9C94 - chain A; structure by X-ray diffraction, 1.98 A resolution.

[Chain A]
Molecule: Menin
Organism: Homo sapiens
Reference sequence: O00255 (MEN1_HUMAN); residue numbers follow UniProt; this construct covers 2-457, 552-583
Chain sequence (507 residues; each row starts with the number of its first residue; note: 94 numbers in that range are skipped by the numbering (no residue carries them; nothing is unmodelled there); numbers below 1 keep their minus sign (Met-17 is residue -17)):
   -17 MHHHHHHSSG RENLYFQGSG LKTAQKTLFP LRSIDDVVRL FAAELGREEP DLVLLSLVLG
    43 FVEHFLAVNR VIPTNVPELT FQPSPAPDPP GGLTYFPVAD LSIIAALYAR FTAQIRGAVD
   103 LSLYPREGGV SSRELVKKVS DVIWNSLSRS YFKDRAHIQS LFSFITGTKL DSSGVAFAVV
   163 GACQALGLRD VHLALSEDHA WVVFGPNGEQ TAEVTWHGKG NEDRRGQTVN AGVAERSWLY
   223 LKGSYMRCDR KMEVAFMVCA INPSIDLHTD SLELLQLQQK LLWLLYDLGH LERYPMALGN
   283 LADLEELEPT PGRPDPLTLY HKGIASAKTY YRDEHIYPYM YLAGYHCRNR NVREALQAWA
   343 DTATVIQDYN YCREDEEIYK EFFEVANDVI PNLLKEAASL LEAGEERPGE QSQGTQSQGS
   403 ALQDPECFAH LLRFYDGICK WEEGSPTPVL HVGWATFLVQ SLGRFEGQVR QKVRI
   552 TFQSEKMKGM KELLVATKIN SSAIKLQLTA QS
Disordered / not traced: -17 to 1, 102-103, 108-110, 203-204, 384-400
Differences from the reference sequence: initiating methionine (-17); expression tag (-16 to 1); engineered mutation Thr5 (Ala in O00255)
UniProt features mapped onto this chain:
  - natural variant: Pro12 (P12L: In MEN1), Leu22 (L22R: In MEN1), Glu26 (E26K: In parathyroid adenoma and MEN1), Leu39 (L39W: In MEN1), Gly42 (G42D: In MEN1), Glu45 (E45G: In MEN1; E45K: In MEN1), Leu89 to Ala95 (deletion: In MEN1), Arg98 (R98L: In MEN1), Gly110 (G110E: In MEN1), Lys119 (deletion: In MEN1), Lys135 (K135I: In MEN1), His139 (H139D: In MEN1; H139P: In MEN1; H139R: In MEN1; H139Y: In MEN1), 73 further natural variant entries in UniProt
  - mutagenesis: Ala182 (A182F: Reduced interaction with KMT2A), Met278 (M278W: Loss of interaction with KMT2A and JUND), Asp285 (D285R: Reduced interaction with KMT2A; when associated with R-288 and R-290), Glu288 (E288R: Reduced interaction with KMT2A; when associated with R-285 and R-290), Glu290 (E290R: Reduced interaction with KMT2A; when associated with R-285 and R-288), Tyr319 (Y319A: Reduced interaction with KMT2A), Tyr323 (Y323A: Reduced interaction with KMT2A), Glu366 (E366A: Reduced interaction with KMT2A; when associated with A-370), Asp370 (D370A: Reduced interaction with KMT2A; when associated with A-366)
Small-molecule neighbours: A1AVG ({5-fluoro-2-[(5-{7-[(1-methylcyclopropyl)methyl]-2,7-diazaspiro[3.5]nonan-2-yl}-1,2,4-triazin-6-yl)oxy]phenyl}[(1R,5S)-3-oxa-8-azabicyclo[3.2.1]octan-8-yl]methanone): Ser155, Leu177, Ser178, Glu179, Asp180, His181, Ala182, Phe238, Cys241, Ala242, Tyr276, Met278, Asn282, Tyr319, Met322, Tyr323, Glu363

[Summary]
Ligands of chain A: compound A1AVG. Curated annotation (UniProt) lists 9 mutagenesis sites.
Chain A is Menin (Homo sapiens); the structure, Crystal structure of menin in complex with inhibitor compound
20, was determined by X-ray diffraction (same publication as 9C92 and 9C93).
